PDB entry 6QXN | X-ray diffraction, 1.85 A resolution | chain A

[Chain A]
Protein: CCA-adding enzyme
Organism: Planococcus halocryophilus
Notes: EC 2.7.7.72
Reference sequence: A0A1C7DQ98 (A0A1C7DQ98_9BACL); numbering as in UniProt (aligned over 1-377)
Chain sequence (420 residues; numbered -42 to 377; the number before each row is that of its first residue; numbers below 1 keep their minus sign (Met-42 is residue -42)):
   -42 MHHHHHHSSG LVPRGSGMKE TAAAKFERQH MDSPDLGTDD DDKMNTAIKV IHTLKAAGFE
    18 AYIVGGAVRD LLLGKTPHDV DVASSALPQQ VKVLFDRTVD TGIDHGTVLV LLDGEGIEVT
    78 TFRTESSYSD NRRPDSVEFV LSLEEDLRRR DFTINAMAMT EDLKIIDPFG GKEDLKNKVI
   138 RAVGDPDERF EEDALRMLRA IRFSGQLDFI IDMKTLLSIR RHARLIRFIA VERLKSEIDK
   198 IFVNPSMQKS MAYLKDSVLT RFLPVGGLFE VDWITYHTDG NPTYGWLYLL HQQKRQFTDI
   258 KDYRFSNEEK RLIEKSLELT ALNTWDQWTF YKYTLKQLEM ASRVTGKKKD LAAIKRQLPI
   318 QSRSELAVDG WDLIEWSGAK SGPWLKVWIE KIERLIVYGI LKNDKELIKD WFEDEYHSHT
Unresolved in the structure: -42 to -3, 374-377
Sequence notes: initiating methionine (-42); expression tag (-41 to 0)
Small-molecule neighbours: CTP (cytidine-5'-triphosphate): Gly22, Gly23, Arg26, Asp38, Arg107, Asp108, Asn112, Asp150, Arg153, Arg156, Arg159, Phe160, Gln163, Arg190, Lys197
Reported in the primary citation:
  - conformationally variable residues (order/disorder transition): Glu82 to Ser93
  - mutagenesis - K133R/N134R: increased stability
  - mutagenesis - K133R/N134R: unchanged growth
  - mutagenesis - K133R/N134R: unchanged catalytic activity

[Overview]
Chain A binds CTP. The paper reports that K133R/N134R increase stability; conformational variability at Glu82.
Chain A is CCA-adding enzyme (Planococcus halocryophilus); the structure, Crystal structure of the CCA-adding
enzyme of a psychrophilic organism in complex with CTP, was determined by X-ray diffraction together with
7OQX, 7OTL, 7OTR and 6QY6 from the same study.
